8HDP - chains B and G of the 5 polymer chains in the assembly; structure by electron microscopy, 3.20 A resolution.

[Chain B]
Molecule: Guanine nucleotide-binding protein G(I)/G(S)/G(T) subunit beta-1
Organism: Homo sapiens
UniProt: P62873 (GBB1_HUMAN); residue numbers follow UniProt; this construct covers 2-340
Chain sequence (345 residues; each row starts with the number of its first residue; numbers below 1 keep their minus sign (Met-4 is residue -4)):
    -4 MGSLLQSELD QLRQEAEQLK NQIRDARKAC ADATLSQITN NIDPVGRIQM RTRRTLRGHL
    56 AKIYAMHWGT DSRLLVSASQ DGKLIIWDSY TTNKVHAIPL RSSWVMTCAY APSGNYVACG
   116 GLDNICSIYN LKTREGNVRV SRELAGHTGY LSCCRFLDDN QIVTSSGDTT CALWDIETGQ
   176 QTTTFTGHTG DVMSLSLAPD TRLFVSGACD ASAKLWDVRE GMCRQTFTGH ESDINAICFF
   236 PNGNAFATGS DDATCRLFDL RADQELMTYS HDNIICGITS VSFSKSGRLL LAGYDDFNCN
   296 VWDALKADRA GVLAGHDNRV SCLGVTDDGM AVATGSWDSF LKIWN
Unresolved in the structure: -4 to 2
Differences from the reference sequence: cloning artifact (-4 to 1)
Curated features (UniProtKB/Swiss-Prot):
  - modified residue: Ser2 (N-acetylserine), His266 (Phosphohistidine)
  - natural variant: Leu30 (L30F: In MRD42; uncertain significance), Arg52 (R52G: In MRD42), Gly64 (G64V: In MRD42), Asp76 (D76E: In MRD42; D76G: In MRD42), Gly77 (G77S: In MRD42), Lys78 (K78R: In MRD42), Ile80 (I80N: In MRD42; I80T: In MRD42), His91 (H91R: In MRD42; uncertain significance), Ala92 (A92T: In MRD42), Pro94 (P94S: In MRD42), Leu95 (L95P: In MRD42), Arg96 (R96L: In MRD42), 5 further natural variant entries in UniProt

[Chain G]
Molecule: Guanine nucleotide-binding protein G(I)/G(S)/G(O) subunit gamma-2
Organism: Homo sapiens
UniProt: P59768 (GBG2_HUMAN); numbering as in UniProt (aligned over 1-71)
Chain sequence (71 residues; numbered 1 to 71; the number before each row is that of its first residue):
     1 MASNNTASIA QARKLVEQLK MEANIDRIKV SKAAADLMAY CEAHAKEDPL LTPVPASENP
    61 FREKKFFCAI L
Unresolved in the structure: 1-5, 63-71
Curated features (UniProtKB/Swiss-Prot):
  - modified residue: Ala2 (N-acetylalanine), Cys68 (Cysteine methyl ester)
  - lipidation: Cys68 (S-geranylgeranyl cysteine)

[Chain B / chain G interface]
Residue-residue contacts - 63 pairs, chain B then chain G:
  Leu4(B) - Ile9(G)  hydrophobic
  Leu7(B) - Ala12(G)  hydrophobic
  Ala11(B) - Leu19(G)  hydrophobic
  Leu14(B) - Leu19(G)  hydrophobic
  Ile18(B) - Arg27(G)
  Arg22(B) - Glu22(G)  salt bridge
  Cys25(B) - Arg27(G)  hydrogen bond (side chain-backbone)
  Cys25(B) - Ile28(G)
  Cys25(B) - Lys29(G)
  Cys25(B) - Val30(G)  hydrogen bond (backbone-backbone)
  Asp27(B) - Lys29(G)
  Asp27(B) - Val30(G)
  Asp27(B) - Ser31(G)
  Ala28(B) - Val30(G)
  Leu30(B) - Ala34(G)  hydrophobic
  Ile33(B) - Ala34(G)  hydrophobic
  Ile33(B) - Met38(G)  hydrophobic
  Ile37(B) - Met38(G)  hydrophobic
  Val40(B) - Leu51(G)  hydrophobic
  Met45(B) - Leu50(G)  hydrophobic
  Arg48(B) - Phe61(G)
  Arg48(B) - Arg62(G)
  Arg49(B) - Phe61(G)
  Met217(B) - Met21(G)  hydrophobic
  Cys218(B) - Gln18(G)  hydrogen bond
  Arg219(B) - Ile25(G)
  Thr221(B) - Gln18(G)
  Thr221(B) - Glu22(G)  hydrogen bond (backbone-side chain)
  Phe235(B) - Leu37(G)  hydrophobic
  Phe235(B) - Tyr40(G)  hydrophobic
  Pro236(B) - Tyr40(G)  hydrogen bond (backbone-side chain)
  Asn237(B) - Leu37(G)
  Asn237(B) - Tyr40(G)
  Asp254(B) - Ala33(G)
  Arg256(B) - Arg27(G)
  Arg256(B) - Ile28(G)  hydrogen bond (backbone-backbone)
  Arg256(B) - Asp36(G)  salt bridge
  Ala257(B) - Ile28(G)
  Asp258(B) - Glu22(G)
  Asp258(B) - Arg27(G)  salt bridge
  Gln259(B) - Val30(G)
  Leu261(B) - Val30(G)  hydrophobic
  Leu261(B) - Leu37(G)  hydrophobic
  Ser279(B) - Asp48(G)  hydrogen bond
  Ser279(B) - Leu50(G)
  Lys280(B) - Tyr40(G)
  Lys280(B) - Glu47(G)
  Lys280(B) - Asp48(G)
  Ser281(B) - Tyr40(G)
  Ser281(B) - His44(G)
  Ser281(B) - Ala45(G)
  Ser281(B) - Asp48(G)  hydrogen bond
  Arg283(B) - Cys41(G)
  Arg283(B) - Leu51(G)
  Leu284(B) - Leu51(G)  hydrophobic
  Leu300(B) - Cys41(G)  hydrophobic
  Asp323(B) - Pro49(G)
  Gly324(B) - Pro49(G)
  Gly324(B) - Leu50(G)
  Met325(B) - Pro60(G)
  Ala326(B) - Phe61(G)  hydrophobic
  Ile338(B) - Phe61(G)  hydrophobic
  Asn340(B) - Asn59(G)  hydrogen bond
Also at the interface, not in a pair above, chain B (53 interface residues in all): Glu3, Gln17, Ala26, Ile43, Arg46, Ser84, Tyr85, Thr181, Gln220, Ala240, Gly282, Val327
Also at the interface, not in a pair above, chain G (35 interface residues in all): Lys14, Leu15, Val16, Ala23, Asp26

[In short]
53 residues of chain B face 35 of chain G across their interface; the contacts include 9 hydrogen bonds and 3
salt bridges. Polar contacts include Arg22(B)-Glu22(G), Arg256(B)-Asp36(G) and Asp258(B)-Arg27(G).
Chain B is Guanine nucleotide-binding protein G(I)/G(S)/G(T) subunit beta-1 and chain G is Guanine
nucleotide-binding protein G(I)/G(S)/G(O) subunit gamma-2, both from Homo sapiens; the structure, Structure of
A2BR bound to endogenous agonists adenosine, was determined by electron microscopy together with 8HDO from the
same study.
